Entry 3OTE (X-ray diffraction, 2.56 A resolution); this record covers chains A and B.

# Chain A (and B)
Protein: tRNA(His) guanylyltransferase
Organism: Homo sapiens
Notes: EC 2.7.7.-; chain B of this document is another copy of the same molecule, construct and numbering; everything in this record applies to it too
UniProt: Q9NWX6 (THG1_HUMAN); residues 1-269 here correspond to UniProt positions 30-298 (UniProt number = residue number + 29)
Amino-acid sequence (269 residues; numbered 1 to 269; the number before each row is that of its first residue):
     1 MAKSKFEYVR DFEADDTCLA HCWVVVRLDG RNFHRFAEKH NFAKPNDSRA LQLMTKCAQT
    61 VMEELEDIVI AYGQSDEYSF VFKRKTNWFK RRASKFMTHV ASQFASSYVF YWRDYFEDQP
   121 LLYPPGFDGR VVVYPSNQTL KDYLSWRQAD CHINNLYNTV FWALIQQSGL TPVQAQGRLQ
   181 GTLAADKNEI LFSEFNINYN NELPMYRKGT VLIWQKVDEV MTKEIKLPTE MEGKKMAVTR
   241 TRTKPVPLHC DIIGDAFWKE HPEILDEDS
Unresolved in the structure: 1-2, 216-242
Curated features (UniProtKB/Swiss-Prot):
  - binding site (GTP): D29 to H34, S75, D76
  - binding site (Mg(2+)): D29, G30, D76

# Interface between chain A and chain B
Pairs across the interface (99):
  S4(A) with W146(B)
  F6(A) with D142(B); S145(B); W146(B), hydrophobic
  E7(A) with W146(B)
  Y8(A) with T139(B); D142(B), hydrogen bond
  V9(A) with Y134(B); Y143(B); W146(B), hydrophobic
  R10(A) with W146(B)
  F12(A) with V132(B), hydrophobic; V133(B); Y134(B), hydrophobic; P135(B); T139(B)
  E13(A) with R130(B), salt bridge
  R31(A) with E64(B), hydrogen bond (side chain-backbone); L65(B); W88(B); H99(B)
  E64(A) with R31(B), hydrogen bond (backbone-side chain)
  L65(A) with R31(B)
  W88(A) with R31(B)
  S94(A) with M97(B)
  K95(A) with D128(B), salt bridge
  M97(A) with S94(B); M97(B), hydrophobic; T98(B)
  T98(A) with M97(B); F127(B); D128(B); G129(B), hydrogen bond (side chain-backbone)
  H99(A) with R31(B); F127(B); D128(B), salt bridge
  A101(A) with S102(B)
  S102(A) with A101(B); A105(B); G126(B); F127(B), hydrogen bond (side chain-backbone)
  Q103(A) with P124(B); P125(B)
  A105(A) with S102(B); S106(B)
  S106(A) with A105(B); V109(B); P124(B); P125(B), hydrogen bond (side chain-backbone)
  S107(A) with P124(B)
  V109(A) with S106(B); V109(B), hydrophobic; F110(B)
  F110(A) with V109(B); L121(B); L122(B); Y123(B), hydrophobic; P124(B)
  L121(A) with F110(B)
  L122(A) with F110(B)
  Y123(A) with F110(B), hydrophobic
  P124(A) with Q103(B); S106(B); S107(B); F110(B)
  P125(A) with Q103(B); S106(B), hydrogen bond (backbone-side chain)
  G126(A) with S102(B)
  F127(A) with T98(B); H99(B); S102(B), hydrogen bond (backbone-side chain)
  D128(A) with F89(B); K95(B), salt bridge; T98(B); H99(B), salt bridge
  G129(A) with S94(B); T98(B), hydrogen bond (backbone-side chain)
  R130(A) with E13(B), salt bridge
  V132(A) with F12(B), hydrophobic; E13(B)
  V133(A) with F12(B)
  Y134(A) with V9(B); F12(B), hydrophobic
  P135(A) with F12(B)
  Q138(A) with Y8(B)
  T139(A) with Y8(B); V9(B); F12(B)
  D142(A) with F6(B); Y8(B), hydrogen bond; V9(B)
  Y143(A) with V9(B)
  S145(A) with F6(B)
  W146(A) with S4(B); F6(B), hydrophobic; E7(B); V9(B), hydrophobic; R10(B)
  I253(A) with F6(B), hydrophobic
Interface residues without a listed pair, chain A (48 interface residues in all): F89, Y111
Interface residues without a listed pair, chain B (49 interface residues in all): Y111, Q138, A149, I253

# Summary
Chain A and chain B form an interface of 48 and 49 residues respectively, with 10 hydrogen bonds and 6 salt
bridges. Polar contacts include E13(A)-R130(B), K95(A)-D128(B) and H99(A)-D128(B). UniProt lists 8 GTP-binding
residues and 3 Mg2+-binding residues on chain A.
Chain A and chain B are both tRNA(His) guanylyltransferase (Homo sapiens); the structure, Crystal structure of
human tRNAHis guanylyltransferase (Thg1)- Native I, was determined by X-ray diffraction together with 3OTB,
3OTC and 3OTD from the same study.
